Entry 5NF0 (X-ray diffraction, 1.27 A resolution); this record covers chains B and C of the 8 polymer chains in the assembly.

Chain B (and C):
Protein: Fucose-binding lectin II (PA-IIL)
From: Pseudomonas aeruginosa
Notes: chain C of this document is another copy of the same molecule, construct and numbering; everything in this record applies to it too
UniProtKB: A0A069Q9V4 (A0A069Q9V4_PSEAI); residues 1-114 here correspond to UniProt positions 2-115 (UniProt number = residue number + 1)
Sequence (114 residues; row label = number of the first residue in the row):
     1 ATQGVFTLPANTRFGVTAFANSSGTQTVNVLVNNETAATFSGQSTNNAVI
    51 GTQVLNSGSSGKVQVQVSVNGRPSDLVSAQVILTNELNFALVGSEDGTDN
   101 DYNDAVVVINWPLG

Chain B / chain C interface:
Residue-residue contacts (18; chain B residue first):
  A1(B) with T84(C)
  T2(B) with T84(C), hydrogen bond (backbone-side chain)
  V5(B) with N85(C)
  F6(B) with N85(C)
  T7(B) with N85(C), hydrogen bond
  A79(B) with I82(C)
  Q80(B) with Q80(C); V81(C); I82(C), hydrogen bond (backbone-backbone)
  V81(B) with Q80(C)
  I82(B) with A79(C); Q80(C), hydrogen bond (backbone-backbone)
  T84(B) with A1(C); T2(C), hydrogen bond (side chain-backbone); Q3(C)
  N85(B) with V5(C); F6(C); T7(C), hydrogen bond
Other interface residues (no listed pair), chain B (13 interface residues in all): Q3, L83
Other interface residues (no listed pair), chain C (13 interface residues in all): L83

Summary:
The chain B/chain C interface involves 13 residues from each chain, with 6 hydrogen bonds. Polar pairs include
T2(B)-T84(C), T7(B)-N85(C) and Q80(B)-I82(C).
Both chains are Fucose-binding lectin II (PA-IIL) (Pseudomonas aeruginosa). Entry 5NF0 (Discovery, crystal
structures and atomic force microscopy study of thioether ligated D,L-cyclic antimicrobial peptides against
multidrug ...) was determined by X-ray diffraction (same publication as 5NES and 5NEY).
